Entry 7BO8 (X-ray diffraction, 1.84 A resolution); this record covers chains D and E of the 6 polymer chains in the assembly.

Chain D (and E):
Molecule: CC-Type2-(VaYd)4-Y3F-W19(BrPhe)-Y24F
Notes: chain E of this document is another copy of the same molecule, construct and numbering; everything in this record applies to it too
Amino-acid sequence (32 residues; each row starts with the number of its first residue; numbering starts at 0):
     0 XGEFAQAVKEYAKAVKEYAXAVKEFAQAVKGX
Modified residues: ACE (acetyl group) at position 0; 4BF (4-bromo-L-phenylalanine) at position 19; NH2 (amino group) at position 31

Chain D / chain E interface:
Contacting residue pairs (7; chain D residue first):
  Y10(D) with Y10(E), hydrogen bond
  V14(D) with Y10(E)
  Y17(D) with Y17(E)
  V21(D) with Y17(E)
  F24(D) with Y17(E); F24(E), hydrophobic
  V28(D) with F24(E), hydrophobic
Other interface residues (no listed pair), chain D (8 interface residues in all): F3, V7
Other interface residues (no listed pair), chain E (4 interface residues in all): F3

Summary:
8 residues of chain D face 4 of chain E across their interface, with 1 hydrogen bond. Its one hydrogen-bonded
contact is Y10(D)-Y10(E).
Chain D and chain E are both CC-Type2-(VaYd)4-Y3F-W19(BrPhe)-Y24F; the structure, A hexameric de novo
coiled-coil assembly: CC-Type2-(VaYd)4-Y3F-W19(BrPhe)-Y24F, was determined by X-ray diffraction (same
publication as 7BO9 and 7BOA).
